5XON - chains B and C of the 18 polymer chains in the assembly; structure by electron microscopy, 3.83 A resolution.

== Chain B ==
Protein: DNA-directed RNA polymerase subunit beta
Source organism: Komagataella phaffii (strain GS115 / ATCC 20864)
Notes: EC 2.7.7.6
UniProt: C4QZQ7 (C4QZQ7_KOMPG); residues 1-1227 here = UniProt positions 1-1227
Amino-acid sequence (1227 residues; row label = number of the first residue in the row):
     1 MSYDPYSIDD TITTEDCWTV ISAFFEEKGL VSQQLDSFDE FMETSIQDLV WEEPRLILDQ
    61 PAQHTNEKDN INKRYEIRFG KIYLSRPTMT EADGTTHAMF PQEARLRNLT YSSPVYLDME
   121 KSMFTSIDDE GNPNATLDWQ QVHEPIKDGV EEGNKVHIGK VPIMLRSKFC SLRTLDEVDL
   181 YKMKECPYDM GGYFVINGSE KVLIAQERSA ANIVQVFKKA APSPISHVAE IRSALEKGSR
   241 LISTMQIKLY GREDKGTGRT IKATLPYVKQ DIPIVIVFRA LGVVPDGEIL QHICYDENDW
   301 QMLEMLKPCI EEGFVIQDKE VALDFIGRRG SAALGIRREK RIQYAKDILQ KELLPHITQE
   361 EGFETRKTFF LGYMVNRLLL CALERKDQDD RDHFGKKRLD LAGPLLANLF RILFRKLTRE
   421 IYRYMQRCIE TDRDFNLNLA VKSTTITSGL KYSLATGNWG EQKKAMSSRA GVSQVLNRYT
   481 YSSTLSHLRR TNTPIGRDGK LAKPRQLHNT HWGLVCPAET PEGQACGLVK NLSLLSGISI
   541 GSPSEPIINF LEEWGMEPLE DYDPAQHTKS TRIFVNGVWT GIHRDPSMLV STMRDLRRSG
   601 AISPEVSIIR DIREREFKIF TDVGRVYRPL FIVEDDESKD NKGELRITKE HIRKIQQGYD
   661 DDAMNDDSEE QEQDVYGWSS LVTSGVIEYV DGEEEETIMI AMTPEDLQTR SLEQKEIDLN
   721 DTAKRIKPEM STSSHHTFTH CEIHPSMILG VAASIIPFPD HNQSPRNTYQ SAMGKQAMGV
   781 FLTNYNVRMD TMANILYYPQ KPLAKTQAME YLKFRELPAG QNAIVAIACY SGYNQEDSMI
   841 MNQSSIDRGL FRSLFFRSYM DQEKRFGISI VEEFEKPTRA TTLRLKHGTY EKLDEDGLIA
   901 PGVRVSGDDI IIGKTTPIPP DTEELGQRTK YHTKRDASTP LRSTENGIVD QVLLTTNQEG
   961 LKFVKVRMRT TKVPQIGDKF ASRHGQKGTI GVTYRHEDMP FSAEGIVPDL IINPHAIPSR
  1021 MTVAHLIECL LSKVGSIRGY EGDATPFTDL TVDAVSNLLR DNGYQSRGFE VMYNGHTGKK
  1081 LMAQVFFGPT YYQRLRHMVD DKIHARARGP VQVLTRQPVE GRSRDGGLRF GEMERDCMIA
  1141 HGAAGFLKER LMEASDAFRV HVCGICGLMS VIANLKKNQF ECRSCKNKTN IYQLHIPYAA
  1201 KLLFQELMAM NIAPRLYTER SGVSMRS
Not modelled in the structure: 1-8, 129-152, 663-674, 712-718, 921-930, 1223-1227
Ion coordination: Zn2+: C1163, C1166, C1182

== Chain C ==
Protein: RNA polymerase II third largest subunit B44, part of central core
Source organism: Komagataella phaffii (strain GS115 / ATCC 20864)
UniProt: C4R7L2 (C4R7L2_KOMPG); residues 1-304 here = UniProt positions 1-304
Amino-acid sequence (304 residues; numbered 1 to 304; the number before each row is that of its first residue):
     1 MSKEPKVNII NAQDDEVELM LSDVNLSLAN SLRRTMLAEV PTLAIDLVEI KMNTSVLADE
    61 FISHRLGLIP LVSEDVEEMK YSRDCTCEDY CDECSVVLEL SARHEGEEGT TDVYSSSLIK
   121 VSGPGNLNVG EPVRRDDYDQ GILLCKLRNH QELNIRCIAK KGIAKEHAKW SPCSAIAFEY
   181 DPHNKLKHTD FWFEVDAKKE WPDSKYATWE EPPKPGEVFD YKAKPNRFYM TVETTGSLKA
   241 NQVFSRGIKT LQEKLANVLF ELENSRPANT TAYGGATAYG GQTVYGRETS YGGNTNYGDY
   301 NAPY
Not modelled in the structure: 1-3, 267-304
Ion coordination: Zn2+: C85, C87, C91, C94

== Interface between chain B and chain C ==
Contacting residue pairs - 60 pairs, chain B then chain C:
  Y785(B) with V56(C)
  Y797(B) with E60(C); F61(C), hydrophobic
  Y798(B) with F61(C); R65(C), hydrogen bond
  S844(B) with A168(C)
  D847(B) with H64(C); H167(C); A168(C), hydrogen bond (side chain-backbone)
  R848(B) with H64(C); L68(C)
  R852(B) with H64(C), hydrogen bond
  L854(B) with E60(C)
  R969(B) with A58(C); D59(C), salt bridge; E60(C), salt bridge
  T971(B) with E60(C), hydrogen bond
  R995(B) with K165(C)
  H996(B) with S174(C)
  E997(B) with R34(C), hydrogen bond (backbone-side chain); A38(C)
  D998(B) with R34(C), salt bridge
  F1001(B) with R33(C); F178(C), hydrophobic
  A1003(B) with F178(C)
  E1004(B) with A177(C)
  G1005(B) with A175(C); I176(C)
  Y1064(B) with P202(C)
  Q1065(B) with W192(C); E200(C); W201(C); P202(C)
  R1067(B) with W192(C); E194(C), salt bridge
  F1069(B) with W192(C), hydrophobic
  Y1073(B) with F178(C); E179(C); Y180(C)
  G1075(B) with R33(C); R34(C), hydrogen bond (backbone-side chain)
  H1076(B) with N30(C), hydrogen bond (backbone-side chain)
  T1077(B) with L26(C); N30(C)
  G1078(B) with L26(C); N30(C); Y180(C)
  K1079(B) with Y180(C)
  K1080(B) with Y180(C), hydrogen bond (backbone-side chain); D181(C), hydrogen bond (side chain-backbone); H188(C)
  L1081(B) with T189(C), hydrogen bond (backbone-side chain)
  M1082(B) with H188(C); T189(C); D190(C)
  Q1084(B) with T189(C); D190(C), hydrogen bond (side chain-backbone); F191(C); W192(C); W201(C)
Also at the interface, not in a pair above, chain B (35 interface residues in all): N786, G849, V1071
Also at the interface, not in a pair above, chain C (35 interface residues in all): L37, K187

== Summary ==
Chain B and chain C each contribute 35 residues to their interface; the contacts include 11 hydrogen bonds and
4 salt bridges. Among the polar pairs are R969(B)-D59(C), R969(B)-E60(C) and D998(B)-R34(C). C1163(B),
C1166(B) and C1182(B) coordinate Zn2+.
Chain B is DNA-directed RNA polymerase subunit beta and chain C is RNA polymerase II third largest subunit
B44, part of central core, both from Komagataella phaffii (strain GS115 / ATCC 20864); the structure, RNA
Polymerase II elongation complex bound with Spt4/5 and TFIIS, was determined by electron microscopy, deposited
together with 5XOG.
